PDB entry 6LY9 | electron microscopy, 3.93 A resolution | chains Y and Z of the 16 polymer chains in the assembly

== Chain Y (and Z) ==
Name: V-type ATP synthase, subunit K
From: Thermus thermophilus HB8
Notes: chain Z of this document is another copy of the same molecule, construct and numbering; everything in this record applies to it too
UniProt: Q5SIT7 (Q5SIT7_THET8); residues -18 to 80 here correspond to UniProt positions 1-99 (UniProt number = residue number + 19)
Chain sequence (99 residues; row label = number of the first residue in the row; numbers below 1 keep their minus sign (Met-18 is residue -18)):
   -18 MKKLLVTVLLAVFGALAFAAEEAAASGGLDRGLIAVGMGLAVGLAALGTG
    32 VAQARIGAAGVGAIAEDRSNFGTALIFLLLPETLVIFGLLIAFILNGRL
Unresolved in the structure: -18 to 7

== Interface between chain Y and chain Z ==
Contacting residue pairs (69):
  Leu10(Y) with Gly9(Z); Leu10(Z), hydrophobic
  Asp11(Y) with Gly9(Z), hydrogen bond (backbone-backbone); Arg12(Z); Gly13(Z)
  Leu14(Y) with Gly13(Z)
  Ile15(Y) with Ala16(Z), hydrophobic
  Val17(Y) with Val17(Z), hydrophobic
  Gly18(Y) with Ala16(Z); Val17(Z); Gly20(Z)
  Leu21(Y) with Leu21(Z), hydrophobic
  Ala22(Y) with Gly20(Z); Val23(Z), hydrophobic
  Leu25(Y) with Gly24(Z)
  Ala26(Y) with Ala27(Z), hydrophobic
  Leu28(Y) with Leu28(Z), hydrophobic
  Gly29(Y) with Ala27(Z); Leu28(Z); Gly31(Z)
  Val32(Y) with Ala35(Z)
  Ala33(Y) with Gly31(Z); Gln34(Z); Ala35(Z)
  Arg36(Y) with Ala35(Z); Arg36(Z); Ala39(Z)
  Ile37(Y) with Gln34(Z); Ala35(Z); Gly38(Z); Ala39(Z)
  Ala40(Y) with Val42(Z), hydrophobic
  Ala44(Y) with Ala46(Z), hydrophobic
  Ser50(Y) with Arg49(Z), hydrogen bond
  Asn51(Y) with Ala46(Z)
  Thr54(Y) with Val42(Z); Ile45(Z)
  Ile57(Y) with Phe52(Z), hydrophobic
  Phe58(Y) with Gly38(Z); Gly41(Z); Val42(Z); Ile45(Z), hydrophobic; Ala55(Z), hydrophobic; Leu59(Z), hydrophobic
  Leu61(Y) with Leu56(Z), hydrophobic; Leu59(Z), hydrophobic; Leu60(Z), hydrophobic
  Pro62(Y) with Gln34(Z)
  Thr64(Y) with Glu63(Z)
  Leu65(Y) with Ala27(Z); Thr30(Z); Gly31(Z); Val66(Z), hydrophobic
  Phe68(Y) with Glu63(Z); Val66(Z), hydrophobic; Ile67(Z), hydrophobic; Leu70(Z), hydrophobic
  Leu71(Y) with Leu70(Z), hydrophobic; Phe74(Z), hydrophobic
  Ile72(Y) with Met19(Z), hydrophobic; Val23(Z), hydrophobic; Leu70(Z), hydrophobic; Ala73(Z), hydrophobic
  Ile75(Y) with Phe74(Z), hydrophobic; Asn77(Z)
  Leu76(Y) with Ala16(Z); Met19(Z), hydrophobic
  Arg79(Y) with Asn77(Z), hydrogen bond; Leu80(Z)
Other interface residues (no listed pair), chain Y (35 interface residues in all): Gly8, Gly41
Other interface residues (no listed pair), chain Z (41 interface residues in all): Leu14, Leu25, Val32

== Summary ==
35 residues of chain Y face 41 of chain Z across their interface, with 3 hydrogen bonds. Polar pairs include
Ser50(Y)-Arg49(Z), Arg79(Y)-Asn77(Z) and Asp11(Y)-Gly9(Z).
Chain Y and chain Z are both V-type ATP synthase, subunit K (Thermus thermophilus HB8); the structure, The
membrane-embedded Vo domain of V/A-ATPase from Thermus thermophilus, was determined by electron microscopy
together with 6LY8 from the same study.
